8TQ5 - chains H and L of the 5 polymer chains in the assembly; structure by X-ray diffraction, 2.30 A resolution.

[Chain H]
Name: Fab DX17 H-chain
Source organism: Mus musculus
Notes: antibody fragment or engineered binder
Amino-acid sequence (221 residues; each row starts with the number of its first residue):
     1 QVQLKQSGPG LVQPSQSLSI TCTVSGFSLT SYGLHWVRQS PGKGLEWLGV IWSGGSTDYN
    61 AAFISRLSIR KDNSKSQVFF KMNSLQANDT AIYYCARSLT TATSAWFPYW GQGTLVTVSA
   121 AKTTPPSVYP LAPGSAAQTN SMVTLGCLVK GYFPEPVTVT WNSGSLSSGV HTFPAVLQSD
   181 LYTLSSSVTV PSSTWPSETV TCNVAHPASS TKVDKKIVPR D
Disulfides: C22-C95, C147-C202
Covalent attachments: N-acetylglucosamine (NAG) linked to N88

[Chain L]
Name: Fab DX17 L-chain
Source organism: Mus musculus
Notes: antibody fragment or engineered binder
Amino-acid sequence (214 residues; each row starts with the number of its first residue):
     1 SIVMTQTPKF LLVSAGDRVT ITCKASQTVS NDVTWYQQKP GQSPKLLIYY ASNRYTGVPD
    61 RFTGSGYGTD FTFTINTVQA EDLAVYFCQQ DYSSPFTFGS GTKLEKKRAD AAPTVSIFPP
   121 SSEQLTSGGA SVVCFLNNFY PKDINVKWKI DGSERQNGVL NSWTDQDSKD STYSMSSTLT
   181 LTKDEYERHN SYTCEATHKT STSPIVKSFN RNEC
Not modelled in the structure: 214
Disulfides: C23-C88, C134-C194

[Interface between chain H and chain L]
Residue-residue contacts (73):
  Q39(H) - Q38(L)  hydrogen bond
  Q39(H) - F87(L)
  L45(H) - F87(L)  hydrophobic
  L45(H) - F98(L)  hydrophobic
  W47(H) - S94(L)
  W47(H) - P95(L)
  W47(H) - F96(L)  hydrophobic
  N60(H) - P95(L)
  Y94(H) - Q38(L)
  Y94(H) - Q42(L)
  Y94(H) - S43(L)
  S104(H) - D91(L)
  A105(H) - Q89(L)  hydrogen bond (backbone-side chain)
  A105(H) - D91(L)  hydrogen bond (backbone-side chain)
  A105(H) - F96(L)  hydrophobic
  W106(H) - T34(L)
  W106(H) - Y36(L)
  W106(H) - L46(L)  hydrophobic
  W106(H) - Y49(L)  hydrophobic
  W106(H) - Y50(L)
  W106(H) - Q89(L)
  W106(H) - D91(L)  hydrogen bond (backbone-side chain)
  F107(H) - Y36(L)  hydrogen bond (backbone-side chain)
  F107(H) - L46(L)
  P108(H) - L46(L)  hydrophobic
  P108(H) - Y55(L)
  Y109(H) - Y55(L)
  W110(H) - Y36(L)  hydrophobic
  W110(H) - S43(L)
  W110(H) - P44(L)  hydrogen bond (side chain-backbone)
  G111(H) - S43(L)
  Y129(H) - S121(L)
  Y129(H) - Q124(L)
  Y129(H) - S127(L)
  P130(H) - S121(L)
  P130(H) - E123(L)
  L131(H) - F118(L)
  L131(H) - V133(L)  hydrophobic
  L131(H) - F135(L)  hydrophobic
  A132(H) - F118(L)
  A132(H) - P119(L)
  P133(H) - I117(L)
  P133(H) - F118(L)
  P133(H) - P119(L)
  T144(H) - S116(L)
  T144(H) - F118(L)
  L148(H) - S131(L)
  K150(H) - Q124(L)
  H171(H) - N137(L)
  H171(H) - N138(L)  hydrogen bond
  H171(H) - D167(L)
  H171(H) - S174(L)  hydrogen bond
  T172(H) - T164(L)
  F173(H) - F135(L)  hydrophobic
  F173(H) - N137(L)
  F173(H) - S162(L)
  F173(H) - T164(L)
  F173(H) - S174(L)
  F173(H) - M175(L)
  F173(H) - S176(L)
  P174(H) - S162(L)  hydrogen bond (backbone-side chain)
  P174(H) - W163(L)
  V176(H) - L160(L)  hydrophobic
  V176(H) - N161(L)
  V176(H) - S162(L)
  Q178(H) - L160(L)
  Q178(H) - T180(L)
  S185(H) - F135(L)
  S185(H) - S176(L)  hydrogen bond
  S186(H) - F135(L)
  S187(H) - F135(L)
  S187(H) - N137(L)
  K215(H) - E123(L)  salt bridge
Interface residues without a listed pair, chain H (38 interface residues in all): V37, E46, L99, T103, L145, G146, T189

[Overview]
38 residues of chain H and 40 residues of chain L are in contact; the contacts include 10 hydrogen bonds and 1
salt bridge. Polar contacts include K215(H)-E123(L), Q39(H)-Q38(L) and A105(H)-Q89(L). N-acetylglucosamine is
covalently linked to N88(H).
Here chain H is Fab DX17 H-chain and chain L is Fab DX17 L-chain, both from Mus musculus. Entry 8TQ5 (Crystal
structure of Fab DX17 in complex with MHC-I (HLA-B*44:05)) was determined by X-ray diffraction.
